4W9C - chains A and B of the 3 polymer chains in the assembly; structure by X-ray diffraction, 2.20 A resolution.

== Chain A ==
Name: Transcription elongation factor B polypeptide 2
Organism: Homo sapiens
UniProt: Q15370 (ELOB_HUMAN); residues 1-104 here = UniProt positions 1-104
Chain sequence (104 residues; numbered 1 to 104; the number before each row is that of its first residue):
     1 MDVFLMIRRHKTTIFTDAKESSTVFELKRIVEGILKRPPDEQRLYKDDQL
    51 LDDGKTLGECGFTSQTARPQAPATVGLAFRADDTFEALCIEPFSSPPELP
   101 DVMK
Disordered / not traced: 104
Modified / non-standard residues: C60 (S-(dimethylarsenic)cysteine; CAS); C89 (S-(dimethylarsenic)cysteine; CAS)
Swiss-Prot annotation at these positions:
  - modified residue: M1 (N-acetylmethionine), T84 (Phosphothreonine)

== Chain B ==
Name: Transcription elongation factor B polypeptide 1
Organism: Homo sapiens
UniProt: Q15369 (ELOC_HUMAN); numbering as in UniProt (aligned over 17-112)
Chain sequence (97 residues; each row starts with the number of its first residue):
    16 MMYVKLISSDGHEFIVKREHALTSGTIKAMLSGPGQFAENETNEVNFREI
    66 PSHVLSKVCMYFTYKVRYTNSSTEIPEFPIAPEIALELLMAANFLDC
Disordered / not traced: 16, 48-57
Differences from the reference sequence: initiating methionine (16)

== How chain A and chain B interact ==
Contacting residue pairs (52; chain A residue first):
  F4(A) with T78(B)
  M6(A) with M75(B), hydrophobic
  R8(A) with H27(B)
  K11(A) with D25(B), hydrogen bond (side chain-backbone); G26(B); H27(B); E28(B), hydrogen bond (backbone-backbone)
  T12(A) with E28(B)
  T13(A) with E28(B), hydrogen bond (backbone-backbone); F29(B); I30(B), hydrogen bond (backbone-backbone)
  I14(A) with I30(B)
  F15(A) with F29(B), hydrophobic; I30(B), hydrogen bond (backbone-backbone); V31(B), hydrophobic; S71(B); C74(B), hydrophobic; M75(B), hydrophobic
  T16(A) with Y18(B)
  D17(A) with K32(B), salt bridge
  I34(A) with Y18(B); I30(B), hydrophobic
  L35(A) with I30(B), hydrophobic
  P69(A) with M75(B); T78(B); Y79(B), hydrophobic; R82(B); Y83(B), hydrophobic
  Q70(A) with M75(B); Y79(B); P91(B); F93(B); P94(B)
  P72(A) with M75(B)
  E91(A) with H27(B)
  P92(A) with H27(B), hydrogen bond (backbone-side chain)
  F93(A) with H27(B); F29(B), hydrophobic; S67(B); S71(B)
  S94(A) with D25(B); P66(B); S67(B), hydrogen bond (backbone-side chain); H68(B), hydrogen bond
  S95(A) with H68(B)
  P96(A) with H68(B); E98(B)
  P97(A) with E102(B)
  L99(A) with P97(B); E98(B)
  M103(A) with P97(B); L101(B), hydrophobic
Also at the interface, not in a pair above, chain A (25 interface residues in all): H10
Also at the interface, not in a pair above, chain B (27 interface residues in all): I99

== Summary ==
The interface between chain A and chain B involves 25 residues on one side and 27 on the other, with 8
hydrogen bonds and 1 salt bridge. Polar contacts include D17(A)-K32(B), K11(A)-D25(B) and P92(A)-H27(B).
Chain A is Transcription elongation factor B polypeptide 2 and chain B is Transcription elongation factor B
polypeptide 1, both from Homo sapiens; the structure, pVHL:EloB:EloC in complex with
(2S,4R)-1-(3,3-dimethylbutanoyl)-4-hydroxy-N-(4-(oxazol-5-yl)benzyl)pyrrolidine-2-carboxamide (ligand 2), was
determined by X-ray diffraction together with 4W9D, 4W9E, 4W9F, 4W9G, 4W9H, 4W9I and 3 further entries from
the same study.
